8SSS - chains A and B of the 3 polymer chains in the assembly; structure by X-ray diffraction, 2.30 A resolution.

[Chain A]
Name: Transcriptional repressor CTCF
Organism: Homo sapiens
Notes: fragment: Zinc finger domains 1-7
Reference sequence: P49711 (CTCF_HUMAN); residues 263-465 here = UniProt positions 263-465
Sequence (203 residues; numbered 263 to 465; the number before each row is that of its first residue):
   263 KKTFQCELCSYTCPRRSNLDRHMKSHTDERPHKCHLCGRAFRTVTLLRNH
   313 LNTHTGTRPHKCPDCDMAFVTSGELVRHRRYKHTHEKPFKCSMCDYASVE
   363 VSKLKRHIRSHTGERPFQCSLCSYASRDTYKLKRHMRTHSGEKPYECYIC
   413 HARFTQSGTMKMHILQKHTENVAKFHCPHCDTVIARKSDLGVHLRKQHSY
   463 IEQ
Not modelled in the structure: 263-264, 462-465
Metal / ion sites: Zn2+ site 1: Cys268, Cys271, His284, His288; Zn2+ site 2: Cys296, Cys299, His312, His316; Zn2+ site 3: Cys324, Cys327, His340, His345; Zn2+ site 4: Cys353, Cys356, His369, His373; Na+: Cys353, Cys356; Zn2+ site 5: Cys381, Cys384, His397, His401; Zn2+ site 6: Cys409, Cys412, His425, His430; Zn2+ site 7: Cys439, Cys442, His455, His460
Reported in the primary citation:
  - binding site for DNA Strand (23mer) II: Gly420, Ser450
  - specificity-determining residues: Glu362, Lys365, Asp451
  - binding site for DNA Strand (23mer) I: Lys365

[Chain B]
Molecule: DNA Strand (23mer) I
Sequence (23 nucleotides; row label = number of the first residue in the row):
     1 CCTCACTAGCGCCCCCTGCTGGC

[How chain A and chain B interact]
Contacting residue pairs (19):
  Ser279(A) - DC1(B)  base contact
  His322(A) - DA5(B)  salt bridge to the phosphate
  Ser334(A) - DA5(B)  hydrogen bond to the phosphate
  Gly335(A) - DT7(B)  base contact
  Val338(A) - DA5(B)  phosphate contact
  Arg339(A) - DG9(B)  base contact
  Arg342(A) - DT7(B)  salt bridge to the phosphate
  Phe351(A) - DA8(B)  phosphate contact
  Tyr392(A) - DC13(B)  hydrogen bond to the phosphate
  Lys393(A) - DC14(B)  base contact
  Lys395(A) - DC13(B)  salt bridge to the phosphate
  Tyr407(A) - DC14(B)  hydrogen bond to the phosphate
  Ser419(A) - DC15(B)  hydrogen bond to the phosphate
  Lys423(A) - DC15(B)  salt bridge to the phosphate
  Lys423(A) - DC16(B)  salt bridge to the phosphate
  Lys449(A) - DG18(B)  phosphate contact
  Ser450(A) - DC19(B)  base contact
  Val454(A) - DT20(B)  base contact
  Arg457(A) - DC19(B)  salt bridge to the phosphate
Interface residues without a listed pair, chain A (24 interface residues in all): Arg277, Arg283, Glu362, Arg396, Gly420, Asp451
Interface residues without a listed pair, chain B (18 interface residues in all): DC2, DT3, DC6, DC10, DC12, DG21

[Summary]
Chain A and chain B form an interface of 24 and 18 residues respectively; the contacts include 4 hydrogen
bonds and 6 salt bridges. Polar contacts include Ser334(A)-DA5(B), Tyr392(A)-DC13(B) and Tyr407(A)-DC14(B).
The paper reports a binding site for DNA Strand (23mer) II at Gly420(A) and Ser450(A); a binding site for DNA
Strand (23mer) I at Lys365(A).
Here chain A is Transcriptional repressor CTCF (Homo sapiens) and chain B is DNA Strand (23mer) I. Entry 8SSS
(ZnFs 1-7 of CCCTC-binding factor (CTCF) Complexed with 23mer) was determined by X-ray diffraction together
with 8SSQ, 8SSR, 8SST and 8SSU from the same study.
